7UM5 - chains B and C of the 5 polymer chains in the assembly; structure by electron microscopy, 2.73 A resolution.

Chain B:
Name: miniGo protein
From: Homo sapiens
Chain sequence (225 residues; row label = number of the first residue in the row):
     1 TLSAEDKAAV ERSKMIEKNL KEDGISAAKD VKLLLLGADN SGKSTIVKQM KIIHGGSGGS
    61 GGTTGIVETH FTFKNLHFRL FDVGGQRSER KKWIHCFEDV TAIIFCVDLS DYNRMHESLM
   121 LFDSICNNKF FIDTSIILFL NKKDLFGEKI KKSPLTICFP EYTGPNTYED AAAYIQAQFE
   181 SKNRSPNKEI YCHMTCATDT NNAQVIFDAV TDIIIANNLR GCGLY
Not modelled in the structure: 1, 54-63

Chain C:
Name: Guanine nucleotide-binding protein G(I)/G(S)/G(T) subunit beta-1
From: Homo sapiens
UniProt: P62873 (GBB1_HUMAN); numbering as in UniProt (aligned over 2-340)
Chain sequence (339 residues; numbered 2 to 340; the number before each row is that of its first residue):
     2 SELDQLRQEA EQLKNQIRDA RKACADATLS QITNNIDPVG RIQMRTRRTL RGHLAKIYAM
    62 HWGTDSRLLV SASQDGKLII WDSYTTNKVH AIPLRSSWVM TCAYAPSGNY VACGGLDNIC
   122 SIYNLKTREG NVRVSRELAG HTGYLSCCRF LDDNQIVTSS GDTTCALWDI ETGQQTTTFT
   182 GHTGDVMSLS LAPDTRLFVS GACDASAKLW DVREGMCRQT FTGHESDINA ICFFPNGNAF
   242 ATGSDDATCR LFDLRADQEL MTYSHDNIIC GITSVSFSKS GRLLLAGYDD FNCNVWDALK
   302 ADRAGVLAGH DNRVSCLGVT DDGMAVATGS WDSFLKIWN
Not modelled in the structure: 2
Swiss-Prot annotation at these positions:
  - modified residue: Ser2 (N-acetylserine), His266 (Phosphohistidine)

How chain B and chain C interact:
Contacting residue pairs (32; chain B residue first):
  Ala9(B) with Asn88(C)
  Arg12(B) with Val90(C), hydrogen bond (side chain-backbone); His91(C)
  Ser13(B) with Lys89(C), hydrogen bond (side chain-backbone)
  Ile16(B) with Lys89(C)
  Glu17(B) with Lys89(C), salt bridge
  Leu20(B) with Lys78(C)
  Asp23(B) with Lys78(C), salt bridge
  Gly24(B) with Leu55(C)
  Thr64(B) with Asn119(C), hydrogen bond (backbone-side chain)
  Gly65(B) with Leu117(C); Asn119(C)
  Ile66(B) with Trp99(C)
  Phe81(B) with Trp99(C), hydrophobic
  Gln86(B) with Leu117(C); Asn119(C), hydrogen bond; Tyr145(C)
  Ser88(B) with Gly162(C); Asp186(C)
  Glu89(B) with Asp186(C)
  Lys92(B) with Met101(C); Tyr145(C); Met188(C); Asp228(C), salt bridge; Asn230(C); Asp246(C), salt bridge
  Trp93(B) with Tyr145(C)
  His95(B) with Lys57(C); Tyr59(C)
  Cys96(B) with Tyr59(C)
  Phe97(B) with Trp99(C), hydrophobic
  Glu98(B) with Lys57(C), salt bridge
Interface residues without a listed pair, chain B (23 interface residues in all): Val10, Phe130
Interface residues without a listed pair, chain C (26 interface residues in all): Gly53, Gln75, Ile80, Ala92, Cys204, Arg314, Trp332

Summary:
23 residues of chain B and 26 residues of chain C are in contact; the contacts include 4 hydrogen bonds and 5
salt bridges. Among the polar pairs are Glu17(B)-Lys89(C), Asp23(B)-Lys78(C) and Lys92(B)-Asp228(C).
Chain B is miniGo protein and chain C is Guanine nucleotide-binding protein G(I)/G(S)/G(T) subunit beta-1,
both from Homo sapiens; the structure, CryoEM structure of Go-coupled 5-HT5AR in complex with 5-CT, was
determined by electron microscopy together with 7UM4, 7UM6 and 7UM7 from the same study.
